PDB entry 1GO7 | X-ray diffraction, 2.10 A resolution | chain P

Chain P:
Name: Protease C
Organism: Erwinia chrysanthemi
Reference sequence: P16317 (PRTC_ERWCH); residue numbers follow UniProt; this construct covers 18-479
Chain sequence (462 residues; row label = number of the first residue in the row):
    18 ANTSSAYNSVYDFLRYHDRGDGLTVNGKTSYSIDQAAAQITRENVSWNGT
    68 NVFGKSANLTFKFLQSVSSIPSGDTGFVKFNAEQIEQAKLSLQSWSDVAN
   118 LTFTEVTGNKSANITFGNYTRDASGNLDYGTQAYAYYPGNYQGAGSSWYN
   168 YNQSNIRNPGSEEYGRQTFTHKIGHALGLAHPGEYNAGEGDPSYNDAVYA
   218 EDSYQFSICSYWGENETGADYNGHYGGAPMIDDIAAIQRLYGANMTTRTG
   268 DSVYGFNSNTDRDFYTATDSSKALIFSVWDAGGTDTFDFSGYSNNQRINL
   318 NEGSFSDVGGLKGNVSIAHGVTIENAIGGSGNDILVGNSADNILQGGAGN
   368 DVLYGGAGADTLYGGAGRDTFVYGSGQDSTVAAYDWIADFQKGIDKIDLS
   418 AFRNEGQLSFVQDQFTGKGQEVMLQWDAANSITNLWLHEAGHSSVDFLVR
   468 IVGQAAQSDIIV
Differences from the reference sequence: engineered mutation Lys-189 (Glu in P16317), Cys-226 (Met in P16317)
UniProt features mapped onto this chain:
  - binding site (Zn(2+)): His-188, His-192, Tyr-228
  - binding site (Ca(2+)): Arg-265, Gly-267, Asp-297, Gly-299, Gly-300, Asp-302, Thr-339, Glu-341, Gly-346, Gly-348, Asp-350, Asn-355, Ala-357, Asn-359, Gly-363, Gly-364, Ala-365, Gly-366, Asp-368, Gly-372 and 11 more in UniProt

Summary:
Curated annotation (UniProt) lists 3 Zn2+-binding residues and 31 Ca2+-binding residues.
Chain P is Protease C (Erwinia chrysanthemi); the structure, The metzincin's methionine: PrtC M226C-E189K
double mutant, was determined by X-ray diffraction.
